PDB entry 5ZWM | electron microscopy, 3.40 A resolution | chains H and 1 of the 57 polymer chains in the assembly

Chain H:
Molecule: U2 snRNA
Organism: Saccharomyces cerevisiae S288c
Sequence (1175 nucleotides; numbered 1 to 1175; the number before each row is that of its first residue):
     1 ACGAAUCUCU UUGCCUUUUG GCUUAGAUCA AGUGUAGUAU CUGUUCUUUU CAGUGUAACA
    61 ACUGAAAUGA CCUCAAUGAG GCUCAUUACC UUUUAAUUUG UUACAAUACA CAUUUUUUGG
   121 CACCCAAAAU AAUAAAAUGG ACGGGAAGAG ACUUUUUAAG CAAGUUGUUU UCCGCUAAUG
   181 UCAGGUCUCA CUACUUUUUG CUGCUAUUUU UCUUCGCUCA UGGUUUCUUC AUAAGGCGUU
   241 UUUAUGAUGG UUUUUCGAAA UUGGUUUUUG AGACGACGGU UGCUCAAGGU UAUUGUUUUU
   301 GUUUUCUUCU GGUUGUUUUC UAUUUUCUUU UUUUUAGCUU UCUGUUUCUC CCUUAGUUUG
   361 GCUUUUUGCU UCAUACUCUU CCCUGUCUUU CCGAGCCGUU UAUGUCCAAC GCGGGAUUUG
   421 GUUUUUCUUU AUCGAUGGGA AGAAAUGGUG CUAUAGUAGG UUGGGAGAUA AUAUUUAUGG
   481 UAUGGGGUGC UAGUGCGGAU GGGGCGCUCU UAUUGUUGAU UUCUUCGCUC GUCUUCUUUU
   541 UCUGGUGGCG CUGCAAGAGG AAGUUUUUCG ACUUUGUUAU GAUUUUUGGU UUGCAAGGAA
   601 AGGUGUCUUA CGAUUCUUUU UUUGAUGUAA UAGGAUAAGC UUGCUUAUCC CCCAAGUAUC
   661 GGCCAAAGUU GUUGAUUUUC CUUUUGAAGU GUCCUCGGUU UGAGGGGGUG UAGGGUGGGG
   721 UUGGUCUACA AUAAGAGUGU UCCAUUGUUA ACGUGCUGGC GUCUUUUACU AUAUUUUUUU
   781 UCCCAGUUUA UUUUGUGCUU AUUUUCUCAU UGAGGAGAAG GAGCUCUUCU CGCAGGAUAU
   841 AAAUGGAGGU UUGCUAAAGG GGAGGAGAUG UGUUUGUGAG AAUACUGCUG AGAGAGUUCU
   901 GGAAGAGAAA AAAAGGAGGC AAUGGAAGGC GUUUGCUGGG AAAAGAGAAG AGCCAUGACU
   961 GCAUCUGUUG UUUCAAGGCC AGUUUUAUUA ACCGCCUAUG UCAUAGAGGC GUUUUUUUUG
  1021 GAGGGAUUUG AAGAAUGCCG GCGGCAUCAA GAAACGGACU UGAUGGUUGA CGCCUGUUUU
  1081 UAAAGUUAGA GACGUCGCGA CCCUCGCACU UGUGGAGUCG UUCUUGACUU UUACUUUGGU
  1141 CGCUUGAUGU UUCUCUCGUC UUCCCGUUCG CUCUU
Unresolved in the structure: 1-2, 14-30, 74-78, 87-109, 124-138, 151-543, 572-668, 697-1088, 1107-1114, 1131-1137, 1155-1158, 1170-1175

Chain 1:
Molecule: U2 snRNP component HSH155
Organism: Saccharomyces cerevisiae S288c
Reference sequence: P49955 (SF3B1_YEAST); numbering as in UniProt (aligned over 1-971)
Chain sequence (971 residues; row label = number of the first residue in the row):
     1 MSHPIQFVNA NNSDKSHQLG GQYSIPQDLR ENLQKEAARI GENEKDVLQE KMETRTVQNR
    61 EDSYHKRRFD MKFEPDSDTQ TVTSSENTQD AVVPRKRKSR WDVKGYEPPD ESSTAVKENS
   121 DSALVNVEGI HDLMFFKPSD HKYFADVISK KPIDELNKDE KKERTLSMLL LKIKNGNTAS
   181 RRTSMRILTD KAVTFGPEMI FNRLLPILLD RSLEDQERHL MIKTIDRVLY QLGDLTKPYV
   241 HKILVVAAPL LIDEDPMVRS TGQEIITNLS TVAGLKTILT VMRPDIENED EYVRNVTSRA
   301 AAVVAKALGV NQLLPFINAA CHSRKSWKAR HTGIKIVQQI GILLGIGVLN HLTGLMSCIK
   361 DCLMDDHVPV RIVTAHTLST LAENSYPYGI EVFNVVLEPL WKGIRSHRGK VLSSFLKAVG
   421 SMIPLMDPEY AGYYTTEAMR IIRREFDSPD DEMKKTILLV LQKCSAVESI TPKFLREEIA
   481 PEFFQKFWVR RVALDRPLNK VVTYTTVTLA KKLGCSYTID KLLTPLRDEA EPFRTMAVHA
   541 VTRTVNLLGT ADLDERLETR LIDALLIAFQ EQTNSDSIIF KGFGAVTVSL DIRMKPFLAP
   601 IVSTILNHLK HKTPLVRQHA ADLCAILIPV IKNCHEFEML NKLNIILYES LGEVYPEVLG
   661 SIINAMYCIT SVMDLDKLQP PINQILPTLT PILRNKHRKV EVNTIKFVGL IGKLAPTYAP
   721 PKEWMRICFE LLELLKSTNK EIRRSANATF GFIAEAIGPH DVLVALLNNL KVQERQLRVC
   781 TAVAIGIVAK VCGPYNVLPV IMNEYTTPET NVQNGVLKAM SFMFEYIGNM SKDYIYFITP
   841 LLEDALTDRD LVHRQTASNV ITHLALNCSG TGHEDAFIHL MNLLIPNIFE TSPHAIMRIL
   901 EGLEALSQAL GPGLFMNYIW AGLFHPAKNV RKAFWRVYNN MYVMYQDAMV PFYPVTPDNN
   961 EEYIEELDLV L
Unresolved in the structure: 1-155

Interface between chain H and chain 1:
Contacting residue pairs (22):
  G32(H) with Thr738(1), base contact
  G34(H) with Thr178(1), hydrogen bond to the phosphate; Arg181(1), phosphate contact
  U35(H) with Thr178(1), phosphate contact; Arg181(1), salt bridge to the phosphate; Arg182(1), base contact
  A36(H) with Arg182(1), hydrogen bond to the base; Lys223(1), salt bridge to the phosphate; Arg227(1), salt bridge to the phosphate; His894(1), base contact
  G37(H) with Arg182(1), hydrogen bond to the base; Arg186(1), salt bridge to the phosphate; Pro893(1), sugar contact; His894(1), sugar contact
  U38(H) with Arg186(1), salt bridge to the phosphate; Leu851(1), sugar contact; Ser892(1), hydrogen bond to the phosphate
  U40(H) with Arg849(1), salt bridge to the phosphate
  U56(H) with Lys928(1), salt bridge to the phosphate
  A57(H) with Pro926(1), sugar contact; Ala927(1), phosphate contact; Lys928(1), phosphate contact
Interface residues without a listed pair, chain H (10 interface residues in all): A39
Interface residues without a listed pair, chain 1 (16 interface residues in all): Thr891

Summary:
The interface between chain H and chain 1 involves 10 residues on one side and 16 on the other, with 4
hydrogen bonds and 7 salt bridges. Polar contacts include A36(H)-Arg182(1), G37(H)-Arg182(1) and
G34(H)-Thr178(1).
Chain H is U2 snRNA and chain 1 is U2 snRNP component HSH155, both from Saccharomyces cerevisiae S288c; the
structure, Cryo-EM structure of the yeast pre-B complex at an average resolution of 3.4~4.6 angstrom
(tri-snRNP and ..., was determined by electron microscopy together with 5ZWN and 5ZWO from the same study.
